9FYD - chains C and D of the 6 polymer chains in the assembly; structure by X-ray diffraction, 2.30 A resolution.

[Chain C]
Protein: Tubulin alpha-1B chain
From: Bos taurus
Reference sequence: P81947 (TBA1B_BOVIN); residue numbers follow UniProt; this construct covers 1-451
Sequence (451 residues; numbered 1 to 451; the number before each row is that of its first residue):
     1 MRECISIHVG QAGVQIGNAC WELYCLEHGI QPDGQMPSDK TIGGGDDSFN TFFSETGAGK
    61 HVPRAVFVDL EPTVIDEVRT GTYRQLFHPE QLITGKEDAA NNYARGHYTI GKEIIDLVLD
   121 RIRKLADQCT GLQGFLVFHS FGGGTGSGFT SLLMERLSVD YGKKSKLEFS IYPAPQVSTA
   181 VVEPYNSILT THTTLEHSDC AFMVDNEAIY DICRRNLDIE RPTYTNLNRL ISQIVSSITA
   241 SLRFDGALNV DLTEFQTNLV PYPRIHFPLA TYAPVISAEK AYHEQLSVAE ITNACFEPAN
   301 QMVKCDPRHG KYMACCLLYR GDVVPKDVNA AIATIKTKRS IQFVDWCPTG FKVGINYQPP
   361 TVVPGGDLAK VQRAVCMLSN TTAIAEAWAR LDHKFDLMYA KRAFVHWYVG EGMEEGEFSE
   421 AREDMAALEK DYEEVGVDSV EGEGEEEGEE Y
Unresolved in the structure: 441-451
Bound ions: Ca2+ site 1: Asp39, Thr41, Gly44, Glu55; Ca2+ site 2: Glu284 (shared with 1 residue of chain B)
Small-molecule neighbours: GTP (guanosine-5'-triphosphate): Gly10, Gln11, Ala12, Gln15, Ile16, Asp69, Asp98, Ala99, Ala100, Asn101, Ser140, Gly142, Gly143, Gly144, Thr145, Gly146, Ile171, Pro173, Val177, Ser178, Thr179, Glu183, Asn206, Tyr224, Leu227, Asn228, Ile231

[Chain D]
Protein: Tubulin beta-2B chain
From: Bos taurus
Reference sequence: Q6B856 (TBB2B_BOVIN); the author numbering skips numbers that UniProt does not, so the offset changes along the chain: 1-42 = UniProt 1-42; 45-360 = UniProt 43-358; 369-455 = UniProt 359-445
Sequence (445 residues; row label = number of the first residue in the row; note: 10 numbers in that range are skipped by the numbering (no residue carries them; nothing is unmodelled there)):
     1 MREIVHIQAG QCGNQIGAKF WEVISDEHGI DPTGSYHGDS DL
    45 QLERINVYYN EATGNKYVPR AILVDLEPGT MDSVRSGPFG QIFRPDNFVF GQSGAGNNWA
   105 KGHYTEGAEL VDSVLDVVRK ESESCDCLQG FQLTHSLGGG TGSGMGTLLI SKIREEYPDR
   165 IMNTFSVMPS PKVSDTVVEP YNATLSVHQL VENTDETYCI DNEALYDICF RTLKLTTPTY
   225 GDLNHLVSAT MSGVTTCLRF PGQLNADLRK LAVNMVPFPR LHFFMPGFAP LTSRGSQQYR
   285 ALTVPELTQQ MFDSKNMMAA CDPRHGRYLT VAAIFRGRMS MKEVDEQMLN VQNKNSSYFV
   345 EWIPNNVKTA VCDIPP
   369 RGLKMSATFI GNSTAIQELF KRISEQFTAM FRRKAFLHWY TGEGMDEMEF TEAESNMNDL
   429 VSEYQQYQDA TADEQGEFEE EEGEDEA
Unresolved in the structure: 281-285, 442-455
Bound ions: Mg2+: Gln11 (together with GDP)
Small-molecule neighbours:
  - A1IHR (cryptophycin-uD[Dab]), molecule 1: Ala99, Gly100, Asn101, Asn102, Lys105, Asp179, Thr180, Val181, Val182, Phe404, Trp407, Tyr408
  - A1IHR, molecule 2: Pro173, Ser174, Pro175, Lys176, Val177, Ser178, Asp179, Thr180, Val181, Glu183, Pro184, Gln394
  - GDP (guanosine-5'-diphosphate): Ala9, Gly10, Gln11, Cys12, Gln15, Ile16, Asp69, Glu71, Asn101, Ser140, Gly142, Gly143, Gly144, Thr145, Gly146, Val171, Pro173, Val177, Ser178, Glu183, Asn206, Leu209, Tyr224, Leu227, Asn228
Swiss-Prot annotation at these positions:
  - motif: Met1 to Ile4 (MREI motif)
  - binding site (GTP): Gln11, Glu71, Ser140, Gly144, Thr145, Gly146, Asn206, Asn228
  - binding site (Mg(2+)): Glu71
  - modified residue: Ser40 (Phosphoserine), Thr57 (Phosphothreonine), Lys60 (N6-acetyllysine), Ser174 (Phosphoserine), Thr287 (Phosphothreonine), Thr292 (Phosphothreonine), Arg320 (Omega-N-methylarginine), Glu448 (5-glutamyl polyglutamate)
  - cross-link (Glycyl lysine isopeptide (Lys-Gly)): Lys60 (interchain with G-Cter in ubiquitin), Lys326 (interchain with G-Cter in ubiquitin)

[Interface between chain C and chain D]
Contacting residue pairs (56; chain C residue first):
  Gln11(C) - Gln247(D)  hydrogen bond
  Lys96(C) - Arg2(D)  hydrogen bond (backbone-side chain)
  Lys96(C) - Asp130(D)  salt bridge
  Glu97(C) - Arg2(D)  salt bridge
  Glu97(C) - Cys131(D)
  Glu97(C) - Arg164(D)  salt bridge
  Asp98(C) - Lys254(D)  salt bridge
  Ala100(C) - Arg253(D)
  Ala100(C) - Lys254(D)
  Ala100(C) - Val257(D)
  Asn101(C) - Lys254(D)
  Arg105(C) - Arg253(D)
  Pro175(C) - Asn349(D)
  Ser178(C) - Lys352(D)  hydrogen bond
  Thr179(C) - Leu248(D)
  Thr179(C) - Asn258(D)  hydrogen bond (backbone-side chain)
  Ala180(C) - Asn258(D)
  Val181(C) - Asn258(D)  hydrogen bond (backbone-side chain)
  Val181(C) - Ile347(D)  hydrophobic
  Val181(C) - Asn349(D)
  Val181(C) - Lys352(D)
  Val182(C) - Val257(D)  hydrophobic
  Tyr210(C) - Asp329(D)
  Glu220(C) - Lys326(D)
  Arg221(C) - Met325(D)
  Arg221(C) - Lys326(D)
  Arg221(C) - Asp329(D)  salt bridge
  Tyr224(C) - Gln247(D)
  Lys394(C) - Asn349(D)  hydrogen bond
  Leu397(C) - Glu345(D)
  Leu397(C) - Trp346(D)
  Leu397(C) - Pro348(D)  hydrophobic
  Leu397(C) - Ala440(D)  hydrophobic
  Met398(C) - Trp346(D)  hydrogen bond (backbone-backbone)
  Met398(C) - Ile347(D)  hydrophobic
  Met398(C) - Pro348(D)
  Lys401(C) - Phe262(D)
  Lys401(C) - Trp346(D)
  Lys401(C) - Ala438(D)
  Lys401(C) - Thr439(D)  hydrogen bond (side chain-backbone)
  Arg402(C) - Phe262(D)
  Ala403(C) - Pro261(D)
  Ala403(C) - Phe262(D)  hydrophobic
  Phe404(C) - Val257(D)
  Phe404(C) - Asn258(D)
  Phe404(C) - Val260(D)
  Phe404(C) - Pro261(D)  hydrogen bond (backbone-backbone)
  Phe404(C) - Thr314(D)
  Phe404(C) - Ile347(D)  hydrophobic
  His406(C) - Val260(D)  hydrogen bond (side chain-backbone)
  His406(C) - Pro261(D)
  His406(C) - Phe262(D)
  His406(C) - Pro263(D)
  Trp407(C) - Ala256(D)  hydrophobic
  Trp407(C) - Val257(D)
  Trp407(C) - Val260(D)  hydrogen bond (side chain-backbone)
Other interface residues (no listed pair), chain D (31 interface residues in all): Asp251, Met259, Asn350

[Overview]
26 residues of chain C and 31 residues of chain D are in contact; the contacts include 11 hydrogen bonds and 5
salt bridges. Polar pairs include Lys96(C)-Asp130(D), Glu97(C)-Arg2(D) and Glu97(C)-Arg164(D). Chain C binds
GTP. Bound to chain D: GDP and compound A1IHR.
Chain C is Tubulin alpha-1B chain and chain D is Tubulin beta-2B chain, both from Bos taurus; the structure,
tubulin - cryptophycin-uD[Dab] complex, was determined by X-ray diffraction.
